Entry 4CQX (X-ray diffraction, 2.30 A resolution); this record covers chains A and D of the 6 polymer chains in the assembly.

Chain A:
Molecule: Haemagglutinin HA1
Source organism: Influenza A virus (A/TURKEY/TURKEY/1/2005(H5N1))
Notes: fragment: ha1 of trypsin released ectodomain, residues 17-342
UniProt: Q207Z6 (Q207Z6_9INFA); aligned to UniProt positions 17-341 over residues 1-325 (the alignment contains insertions or deletions, so no single offset holds)
Sequence (327 residues; row label = number of the first residue in the row; numbers below 1 keep their minus sign (Asp-1 is residue -1)):
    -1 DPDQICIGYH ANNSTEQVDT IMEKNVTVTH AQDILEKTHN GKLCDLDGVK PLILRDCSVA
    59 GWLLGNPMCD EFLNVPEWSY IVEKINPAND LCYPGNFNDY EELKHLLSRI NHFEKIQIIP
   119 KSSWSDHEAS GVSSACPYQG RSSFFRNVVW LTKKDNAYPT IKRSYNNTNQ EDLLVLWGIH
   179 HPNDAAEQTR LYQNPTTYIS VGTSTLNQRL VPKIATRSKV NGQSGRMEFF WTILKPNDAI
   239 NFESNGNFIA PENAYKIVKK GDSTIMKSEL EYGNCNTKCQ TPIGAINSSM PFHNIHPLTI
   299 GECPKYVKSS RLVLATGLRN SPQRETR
Unresolved in the structure: 321-325
Disulfide bonds: Cys42-Cys273, Cys55-Cys67, Cys90-Cys134, Cys277-Cys301
Covalently attached groups: N-acetylglucosamine (NAG) linked to Asn11, Asn23, Asn164
Sequence notes: expression tag (-1 to 0); engineered mutation Thr150 (Ile167 in Q207Z6); conflict Arg322 (Gly339 in Q207Z6), Thr324 (Arg341 in Q207Z6)

Chain D:
Molecule: Haemagglutinin HA2
Source organism: Influenza A virus (A/TURKEY/TURKEY/1/2005(H5N1))
Notes: fragment: ha2 of trypsin released ectodomain, residues 347-512
UniProt: Q207Z6 (Q207Z6_9INFA); residues 1-166 here correspond to UniProt positions 347-512 (UniProt number = residue number + 346)
Sequence (166 residues; row label = number of the first residue in the row):
     1 GLFGAIAGFI EGGWQGMVDG WYGYHHSNEQ GSGYAADKES TQKAIDGVTN KVNSIIDKMN
    61 TQFEAVGREF NNLERRIENL NKKMEDGFLD VWTYNAELLV LMENERTLDF HDSNVKNLYD
   121 KVRLQLRDNA KELGNGCFEF YHRCDNECME SVRNGTYDYP QYSEEA
Unresolved in the structure: 164-166
Disulfide bonds: Cys144-Cys148

How chain A and chain D interact:
Contacting residue pairs - 10 pairs, chain A then chain D:
  Ile19(A) - Asn50(D)
  Ile19(A) - Lys51(D)
  Ile19(A) - Ser54(D)  hydrogen bond (backbone-side chain)
  Ile19(A) - Glu103(D)
  Met20(A) - Gly47(D)
  Met20(A) - Val48(D)
  Met20(A) - Asn50(D)  hydrogen bond (backbone-side chain)
  Met20(A) - Lys51(D)
  Met20(A) - Phe110(D)  hydrophobic
  Lys22(A) - Ser54(D)  hydrogen bond
Other interface residues (no listed pair), chain A (4 interface residues in all): Glu21

Summary:
The interface between chain A and chain D involves 4 residues on one side and 7 on the other, with 3 hydrogen
bonds. Among the polar pairs are Ile19(A)-Ser54(D), Met20(A)-Asn50(D) and Lys22(A)-Ser54(D).
N-acetylglucosamine is covalently linked to Asn11(A), Asn23(A) and Asn164(A).
Chain A is Haemagglutinin HA1 and chain D is Haemagglutinin HA2, both from Influenza A virus
(A/TURKEY/TURKEY/1/2005(H5N1)); the structure, H5 (tyTy) Del133/Ile155Thr Mutant Haemagglutinin in Complex
with Human Receptor Analogue 6'SLN, was determined by X-ray diffraction (same publication as 4CQP, 4CQQ, 4CQR,
4CQS, 4CQU, 4CQV and 5 further entries).
